2JHI - chain F; structure by X-ray diffraction, 1.80 A resolution.

[Chain F]
Molecule: Ficolin-1
Source organism: Homo sapiens
Notes: fragment: c-terminal domain, residues 109-326
UniProt: O00602 (FCN1_HUMAN); residues 80-297 here correspond to UniProt positions 109-326 (UniProt number = residue number + 29)
Chain sequence (218 residues; row label = number of the first residue in the row):
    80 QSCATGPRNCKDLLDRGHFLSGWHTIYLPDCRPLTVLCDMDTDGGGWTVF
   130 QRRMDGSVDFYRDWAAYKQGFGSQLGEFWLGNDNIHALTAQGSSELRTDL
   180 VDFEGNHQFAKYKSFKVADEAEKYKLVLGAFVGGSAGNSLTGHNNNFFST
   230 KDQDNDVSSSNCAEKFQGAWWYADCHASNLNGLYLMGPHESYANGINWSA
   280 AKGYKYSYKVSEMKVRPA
Unresolved in the structure: 80
Differences from the reference sequence: conflict H97 (Tyr126 in O00602), T177 (Val206 in O00602)
Disulfides: C82-C110, C89-C117, C241-C254
Curated features (UniProtKB/Swiss-Prot):
  - region: P86 to G125 (A domain), K288 to A297 (P domain)
  - binding site (Ca(2+)): D233, D235, S237, S239
  - binding site (a carbohydrate): D253 to H255
  - site (Mediates specificity for sialic acids): Y271, Y283
  - glycosylation: N276 (N-linked (GlcNAc...) asparagine)

[Summary]
From UniProt: 4 Ca2+-binding residues and 3 carbohydrate-binding residues.
Chain F is Ficolin-1 (Homo sapiens); the structure, Structure of globular heads of M-ficolin complexed with
N-acetyl-D- galactosamine, was determined by X-ray diffraction (same publication as 2JHH, 2JHK, 2JHL and
2JHM).
